Entry 8OO7 (electron microscopy, 2.80 A resolution); this record covers chains G and K of the 18 polymer chains in the assembly.

[Chain G]
Molecule: Chromatin-remodeling ATPase Ino80
Source organism: Thermochaetoides thermophila
Amino-acid sequence (1134 residues; each row starts with the number of its first residue):
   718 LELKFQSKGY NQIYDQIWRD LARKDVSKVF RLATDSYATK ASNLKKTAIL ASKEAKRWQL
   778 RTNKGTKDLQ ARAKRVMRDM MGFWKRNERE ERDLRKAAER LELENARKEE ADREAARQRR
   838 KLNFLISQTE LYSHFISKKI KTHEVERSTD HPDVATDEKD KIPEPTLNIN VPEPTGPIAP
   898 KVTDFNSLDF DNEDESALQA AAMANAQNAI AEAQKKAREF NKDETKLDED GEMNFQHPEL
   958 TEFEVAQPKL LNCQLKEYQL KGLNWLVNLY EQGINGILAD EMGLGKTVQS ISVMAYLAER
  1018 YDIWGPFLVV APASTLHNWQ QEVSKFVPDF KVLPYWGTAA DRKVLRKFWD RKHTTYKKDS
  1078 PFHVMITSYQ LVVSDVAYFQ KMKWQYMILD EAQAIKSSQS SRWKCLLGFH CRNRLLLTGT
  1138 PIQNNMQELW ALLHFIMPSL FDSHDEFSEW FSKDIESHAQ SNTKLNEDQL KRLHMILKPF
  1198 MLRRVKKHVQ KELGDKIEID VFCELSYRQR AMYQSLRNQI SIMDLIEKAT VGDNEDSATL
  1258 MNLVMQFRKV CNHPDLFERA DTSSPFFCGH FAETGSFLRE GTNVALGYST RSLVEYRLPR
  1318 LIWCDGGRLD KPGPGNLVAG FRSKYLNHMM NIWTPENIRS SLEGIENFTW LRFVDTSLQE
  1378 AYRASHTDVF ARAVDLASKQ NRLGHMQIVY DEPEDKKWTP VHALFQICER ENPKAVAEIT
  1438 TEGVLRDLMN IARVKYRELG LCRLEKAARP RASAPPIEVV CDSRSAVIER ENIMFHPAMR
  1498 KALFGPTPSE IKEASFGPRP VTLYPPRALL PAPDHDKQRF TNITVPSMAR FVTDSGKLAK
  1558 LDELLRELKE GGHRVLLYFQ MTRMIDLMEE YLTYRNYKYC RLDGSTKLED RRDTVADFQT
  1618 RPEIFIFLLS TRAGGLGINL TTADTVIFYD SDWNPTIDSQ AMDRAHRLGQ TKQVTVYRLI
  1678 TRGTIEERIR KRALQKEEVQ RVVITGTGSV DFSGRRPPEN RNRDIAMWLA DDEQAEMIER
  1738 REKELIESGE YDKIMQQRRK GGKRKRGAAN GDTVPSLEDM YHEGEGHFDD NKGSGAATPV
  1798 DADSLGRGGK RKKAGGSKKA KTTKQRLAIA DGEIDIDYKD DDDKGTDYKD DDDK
Unresolved in the structure: 718-963, 1161-1185, 1242-1255, 1707-1851
Bound ions: Mg2+: Thr1004 (together with ADP)
Residues lining bound ligands:
  - ADP (adenosine-5'-diphosphate): Cys970, Gln971, Leu972, Lys973, Gln976, Gly1000, Leu1001, Gly1002, Lys1003, Thr1004, Val1005, Glu1039, Phe1043, Asn1636, Arg1661, Arg1664, Leu1665
  - tetrafluoroaluminate (ALF): Met999, Gly1000, Lys1003, Glu1108, Leu1633, Gly1634, Gln1657, Asp1660, Arg1661, Arg1664

[Chain K]
Molecule: DNA Strand 1
Sequence (226 nucleotides; each row starts with the number of its first residue; numbers below 1 keep their minus sign (DC-73 is residue -73)):
   -73 CTGGAGAATC CCGGTGCCGA GGCCGCTCAA TTGGTCGTAG CAAGCTCTAG CACCGCTTAA
   -13 ACGCACGTAC GCGCTGTCCC CCGCGTTTTA ACCGCCAAGG GGATTACTCC CTAGTCTCCA
    47 GGCACGTGTC AGATATATAC ATCCTGTGCA TGTATTGAAC AGCGACCTTG CCGGTGCCAG
   107 TCGGATAGTG TTCCGAGCTC CCACTCTAGA GGATCCCCGG GTACCG
Unresolved in the structure: -73, 41-152

[How chain G and chain K interact]
Residue-residue contacts (24):
  Lys1098(G) - DC-48(K)  phosphate contact
  Gln1110(G) - DA32(K)  phosphate contact
  Ala1111(G) - DA32(K)  phosphate contact
  Lys1113(G) - DC33(K)  salt bridge to the phosphate
  Ser1114(G) - DA32(K)  phosphate contact
  Ser1117(G) - DT31(K)  phosphate contact
  Ser1118(G) - DT31(K)  hydrogen bond to the phosphate
  Arg1119(G) - DT31(K)  hydrogen bond to the phosphate
  Arg1119(G) - DA32(K)  salt bridge to the phosphate
  Asn1141(G) - DC33(K)  hydrogen bond to the phosphate
  Asp1241(G) - DC36(K)  phosphate contact
  Leu1257(G) - DC35(K)  sugar contact
  Leu1257(G) - DC36(K)  phosphate contact
  Met1258(G) - DC33(K)  base contact
  Met1258(G) - DT34(K)  base contact
  Arg1629(G) - DA32(K)  sugar contact
  Trp1650(G) - DC33(K)  phosphate contact
  Trp1650(G) - DT34(K)  sugar contact
  Asn1651(G) - DC33(K)  hydrogen bond to the phosphate
  Ile1654(G) - DC33(K)  phosphate contact
  Arg1685(G) - DC35(K)  salt bridge to the phosphate
  Arg1689(G) - DT34(K)  phosphate contact
  Arg1689(G) - DC35(K)  salt bridge to the phosphate
  Lys1693(G) - DT34(K)  salt bridge to the phosphate
Other interface residues (no listed pair), chain K (9 interface residues in all): DG-49, DT30

[Summary]
The interface between chain G and chain K involves 19 residues on one side and 9 on the other; the contacts
include 4 hydrogen bonds and 5 salt bridges. Polar pairs include Ser1118(G)-DT31(K), Arg1119(G)-DT31(K) and
Asn1141(G)-DC33(K). Chain G binds tetrafluoroaluminate and ADP.
Chain G is Chromatin-remodeling ATPase Ino80 (Thermochaetoides thermophila) and chain K is DNA Strand 1; the
structure, CryoEM Structure INO80core Hexasome complex composite model state1, was determined by electron
microscopy, deposited together with 8OO9, 8OOA, 8OOC, 8OOF, 8OOP, 8OOR, 8OOS and 8OOT.
